Entry 8E3D (X-ray diffraction, 2.62 A resolution); this record covers chains A and X of the 3 polymer chains in the assembly.

== Chain A ==
Molecule: Zinc finger and BTB domain-containing protein 7A
From: Homo sapiens
Notes: fragment: zinc finger domain
Reference sequence: O95365 (ZBT7A_HUMAN); numbering as in UniProt (aligned over 380-500)
Amino-acid sequence (133 residues; row label = number of the first residue in the row):
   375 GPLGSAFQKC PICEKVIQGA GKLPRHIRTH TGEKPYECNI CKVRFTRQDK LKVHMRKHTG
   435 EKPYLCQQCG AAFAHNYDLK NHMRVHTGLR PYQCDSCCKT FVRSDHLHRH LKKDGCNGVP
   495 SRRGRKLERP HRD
Disordered / not traced: 375-380, 492-507
Construct notes: expression tag (375-379, 501-507)
Bound ions: Zn2+ site 1: Cys384, Cys387, His400, His404; Zn2+ site 2: Cys412, Cys415, His428, His432; Zn2+ site 3: Cys440, Cys443, His456, His460; Zn2+ site 4: Cys468, Cys471, His484, Cys490
What the authors report for this chain:
  - binding site for the 22-nt DNA strand: Gly395, Lys396, Arg402, Asp423, Tyr438, Asn450, Lys454, Asp479
  - binding site for the 22-nt DNA strand (chain X): Gly393, Lys396, Arg399, Arg421, Lys424, Asn455, Arg458, Arg477, His480, Arg483
  - contacts within the chain: Arg421-Asp423 (salt bridge), Arg477-Asp479 (salt bridge)
  - specificity-determining residues: Gly393, Val427 (proposed by the authors, not directly observed)

== Chain X ==
Molecule: 22-nt DNA strand
Sequence (22 nucleotides; row label = number of the first residue in the row):
     1 ATTTGGGGAG GGGTCTTTAA CC

== How chain A and chain X interact ==
Pairs across the interface (43; chain A residue first):
  Lys389(A) - DG12(X)  salt bridge to the phosphate
  Ile391(A) - DG13(X)  phosphate contact
  Gln392(A) - DG13(X)  hydrogen bond to the phosphate
  Gln392(A) - DT14(X)  phosphate contact
  Gly393(A) - DG13(X)  hydrogen bond to the phosphate
  Gly393(A) - DT14(X)  base contact
  Lys396(A) - DT14(X)  base contact
  Arg399(A) - DG12(X)  base contact
  Arg399(A) - DG13(X)  hydrogen bond to the base
  His400(A) - DG12(X)  salt bridge to the phosphate
  Thr403(A) - DG11(X)  phosphate contact
  Thr403(A) - DG12(X)  phosphate contact
  Lys408(A) - DA9(X)  phosphate contact
  Lys408(A) - DG10(X)  salt bridge to the phosphate
  Val417(A) - DA9(X)  phosphate contact
  Phe419(A) - DA9(X)  phosphate contact
  Phe419(A) - DG10(X)  phosphate contact
  Thr420(A) - DG10(X)  hydrogen bond to the phosphate
  Thr420(A) - DG11(X)  phosphate contact
  Arg421(A) - DG11(X)  base contact
  Arg421(A) - DG12(X)  hydrogen bond to the base
  Arg421(A) - DG13(X)  base contact
  Lys424(A) - DG10(X)  hydrogen bond to the base
  Lys424(A) - DG11(X)  hydrogen bond to the base
  His428(A) - DA9(X)  salt bridge to the phosphate
  Lys431(A) - DG8(X)  salt bridge to the phosphate
  Asp452(A) - DG7(X)  phosphate contact
  Asn455(A) - DG6(X)  hydrogen bond to the phosphate
  Arg458(A) - DG6(X)  salt bridge to the phosphate
  Arg464(A) - DG5(X)  salt bridge to the phosphate
  Lys473(A) - DT3(X)  phosphate contact
  Lys473(A) - DT4(X)  salt bridge to the phosphate
  Phe475(A) - DT4(X)  phosphate contact
  Val476(A) - DG5(X)  phosphate contact
  Val476(A) - DG6(X)  phosphate contact
  Arg477(A) - DG6(X)  hydrogen bond to the base
  Arg477(A) - DG7(X)  hydrogen bond to the base
  Arg477(A) - DG8(X)  base contact
  His480(A) - DG5(X)  base contact
  His480(A) - DG6(X)  hydrogen bond to the base
  Arg483(A) - DT4(X)  base contact
  Arg483(A) - DG5(X)  hydrogen bond to the base
  Arg483(A) - DG6(X)  base contact
Other interface residues (no listed pair), chain A (31 interface residues in all): Val390, Ala394, Arg418, Tyr451, Asp479
Other interface residues (no listed pair), chain X (13 interface residues in all): DC15

== Summary ==
31 residues of chain A and 13 residues of chain X are in contact; the contacts include 12 hydrogen bonds and 8
salt bridges. Polar contacts include Arg399(A)-DG13(X), Arg421(A)-DG12(X) and Lys424(A)-DG10(X). From the
paper: a binding site for the 22-nt DNA strand (chain X) at Gly393(A), Lys396(A) and Arg399(A) among others; a
binding site for the 22-nt DNA strand at Gly395(A), Lys396(A) and Arg402(A) among others.
Here chain A is Zinc finger and BTB domain-containing protein 7A (Homo sapiens) and chain X is a 22-nt DNA
strand. Entry 8E3D (ZBTB7A Zinc Finger Domain Bound to DNA Duplex Containing CAST sequence (#11)) was
determined by X-ray diffraction together with 8E3E, 7N5U, 7N5V and 7N5W from the same study.
